Entry 7TI8 (electron microscopy, 3.50 A resolution); this record covers chains A and B of the 8 polymer chains in the assembly.

Chain A:
Protein: Replication factor C subunit 1
From: Saccharomyces cerevisiae
UniProtKB: P38630 (RFC1_YEAST); numbering as in UniProt (aligned over 1-861)
Amino-acid sequence (861 residues; row label = number of the first residue in the row):
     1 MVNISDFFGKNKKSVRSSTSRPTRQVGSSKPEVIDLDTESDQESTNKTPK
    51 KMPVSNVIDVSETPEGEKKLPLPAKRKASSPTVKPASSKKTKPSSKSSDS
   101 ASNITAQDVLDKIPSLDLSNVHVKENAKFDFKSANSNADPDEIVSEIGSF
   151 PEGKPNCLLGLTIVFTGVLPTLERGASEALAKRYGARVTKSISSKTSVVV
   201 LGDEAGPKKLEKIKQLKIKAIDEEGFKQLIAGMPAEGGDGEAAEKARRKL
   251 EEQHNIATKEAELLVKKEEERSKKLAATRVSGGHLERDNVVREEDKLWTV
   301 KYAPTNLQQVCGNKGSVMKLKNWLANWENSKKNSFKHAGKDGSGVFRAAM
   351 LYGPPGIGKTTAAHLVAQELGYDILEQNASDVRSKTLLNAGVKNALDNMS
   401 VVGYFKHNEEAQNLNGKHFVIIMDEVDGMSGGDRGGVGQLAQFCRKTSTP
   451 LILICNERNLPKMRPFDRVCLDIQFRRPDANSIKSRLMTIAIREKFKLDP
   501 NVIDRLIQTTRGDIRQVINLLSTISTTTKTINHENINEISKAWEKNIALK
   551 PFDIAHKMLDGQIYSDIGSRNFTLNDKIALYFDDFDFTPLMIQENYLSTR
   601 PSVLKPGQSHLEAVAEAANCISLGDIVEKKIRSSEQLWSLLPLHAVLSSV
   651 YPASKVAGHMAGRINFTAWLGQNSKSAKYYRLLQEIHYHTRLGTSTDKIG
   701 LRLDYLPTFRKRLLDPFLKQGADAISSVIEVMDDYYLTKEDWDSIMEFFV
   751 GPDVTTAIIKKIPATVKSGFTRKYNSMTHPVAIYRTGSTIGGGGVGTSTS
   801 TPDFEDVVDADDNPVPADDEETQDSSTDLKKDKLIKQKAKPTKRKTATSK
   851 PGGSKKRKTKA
Disordered / not traced: 1-290, 782-861
UniProt features mapped onto this chain:
  - motif (Nuclear localization signal): K830 to L834, K855 to K860
  - binding site (ATP): T299, C311, G353 to T361, N456
  - modified residue: T38 (Phosphothreonine), S40 (Phosphoserine), T63 (Phosphothreonine)
Bound ions: Mg2+: T360 (together with ATP-gamma-S)
Small-molecule neighbours:
  - ADP (adenosine-5'-diphosphate): S695, T696, Y705
  - ATP-gamma-S (AGS; phosphothiophosphoric acid-adenylate ester): T299, V300, Y302, A303, P304, Q309, V310, C311, G312, P355, G356, I357, G358, K359, T360, T361, D424, E425, N456, R486, I514, R515, I518
From the paper describing this entry:
  - conformationally variable residues (helix shift): I536 to A542, K541 to N546, L549
  - mutagenesis - W638G: decreased catalytic activity on PCNA and DNA
  - mutagenesis - F582A: unchanged catalytic activity on DNA
  - mutagenesis - F582A: unchanged binding to DNA
  - mutagenesis - F582A, W638G: unchanged growth

Chain B:
Protein: Replication factor C subunit 4
From: Saccharomyces cerevisiae
UniProtKB: P40339 (RFC4_YEAST); residue numbers follow UniProt; this construct covers 1-323
Amino-acid sequence (323 residues; numbered 1 to 323; the number before each row is that of its first residue):
     1 MSKTLSLQLPWVEKYRPQVLSDIVGNKETIDRLQQIAKDGNMPHMIISGM
    51 PGIGKTTSVHCLAHELLGRSYADGVLELNASDDRGIDVVRNQIKHFAQKK
   101 LHLPPGKHKIVILDEADSMTAGAQQALRRTMELYSNSTRFAFACNQSNKI
   151 IEPLQSRCAILRYSKLSDEDVLKRLLQIIKLEDVKYTNDGLEAIIFTAEG
   201 DMRQAINNLQSTVAGHGLVNADNVFKIVDSPHPLIVKKMLLASNLEDSIQ
   251 ILRTDLWKKGYSSIDIVTTSFRVTKNLAQVKESVRLEMIKEIGLTHMRIL
   301 EGVGTYLQLASMLAKIHKLNNKA
Disordered / not traced: 1-4, 323
UniProt features mapped onto this chain:
  - binding site (ATP): V12, V24, G49 to T57, N145, R203
Bound ions: Mg2+: T56 (together with ATP-gamma-S)
Small-molecule neighbours:
  - ATP-gamma-S (AGS; phosphothiophosphoric acid-adenylate ester), molecule 1: V12, E13, Y15, R16, P17, D22, I23, V24, G25, M50, P51, G52, I53, G54, K55, T56, T57, N145, L166, R174, M202, R203, I206
  - ATP-gamma-S (AGS), molecule 2: R128, P153, R157

How chain A and chain B interact:
Contacting residue pairs (83; chain A residue first):
  E294(A) with N41(B)
  D295(A) with P105(B); G106(B); H108(B), hydrogen bond (backbone-side chain); R139(B), hydrogen bond (backbone-side chain)
  K296(A) with N41(B), hydrogen bond (backbone-side chain)
  L297(A) with H44(B); S135(B); R139(B)
  W298(A) with N41(B)
  V300(A) with S135(B)
  P355(A) with E152(B)
  T360(A) with R129(B)
  E376(A) with R129(B), salt bridge
  N378(A) with R129(B)
  A379(A) with R90(B), hydrogen bond (backbone-side chain); Q125(B); A126(B), hydrophobic
  S380(A) with R90(B), hydrogen bond (backbone-side chain); K94(B); A126(B); T130(B)
  D381(A) with R90(B); K94(B), salt bridge
  V382(A) with R90(B)
  E425(A) with R128(B), salt bridge; R129(B); R157(B), salt bridge
  G428(A) with Q125(B)
  S430(A) with I86(B)
  N456(A) with R128(B), hydrogen bond
  D513(A) with S156(B), hydrogen bond
  R515(A) with E132(B), salt bridge; S156(B); R157(B)
  Q516(A) with Q155(B); S156(B); C158(B); I160(B)
  N519(A) with R157(B), hydrogen bond (side chain-backbone); C158(B)
  T523(A) with R32(B); A159(B)
  I524(A) with R32(B)
  T526(A) with R32(B); Q35(B)
  T527(A) with R32(B)
  A542(A) with R162(B)
  W543(A) with A159(B), hydrophobic; I160(B)
  E544(A) with R162(B), hydrogen bond (backbone-side chain)
  K545(A) with E152(B), salt bridge
  N546(A) with S147(B), hydrogen bond; Q155(B), hydrogen bond; R162(B)
  I547(A) with E152(B)
  S569(A) with E282(B)
  L574(A) with E282(B); R285(B); L286(B), hydrophobic
  N575(A) with K275(B); N276(B), hydrogen bond
  K577(A) with E282(B), salt bridge
  I578(A) with K275(B)
  L623(A) with K290(B)
  V627(A) with M297(B), hydrophobic
  K630(A) with M297(B)
  L637(A) with L300(B), hydrophobic
  S639(A) with H296(B); L300(B)
  L640(A) with H296(B); M297(B), hydrophobic; L300(B), hydrophobic
  P642(A) with F271(B), hydrophobic
  L643(A) with G293(B); M297(B), hydrophobic
  V646(A) with L286(B), hydrophobic; I289(B), hydrophobic
  L647(A) with K290(B)
  V650(A) with L286(B), hydrophobic
  Y651(A) with L286(B), hydrophobic; E287(B)
  S654(A) with L286(B)
Interface residues without a listed pair, chain A (57 interface residues in all): R292, H364, D424, D427, G431, K541, I626
Interface residues without a listed pair, chain B (47 interface residues in all): D31, P43, G122, N136, N148, P153, E301

Summary:
The interface between chain A and chain B involves 57 residues on one side and 47 on the other, with 12
hydrogen bonds and 7 salt bridges. Among the polar pairs are E376(A)-R129(B), D381(A)-K94(B) and
E425(A)-R128(B). From the paper: W638G of chain A reduces catalytic activity on PCNA and DNA; conformational
variability at I536(A), K541(A) and L549(A).
Here chain A is Replication factor C subunit 1 and chain B is Replication factor C subunit 4, both from
Saccharomyces cerevisiae. Entry 7TI8 (Structure of the yeast clamp loader (Replication Factor C RFC) bound to
the open sliding clamp ...) was determined by electron microscopy together with 7THJ, 7THV, 7TIB, 7TIC, 7TID
and 7TKU from the same study.
